Entry 4MC6 (X-ray diffraction, 1.31 A resolution); this record covers chains A and B.

== Chain A (and B) ==
Protein: Protease
Source organism: Human immunodeficiency virus 1
Notes: EC 3.4.23.16; chain B of this document is another copy of the same molecule, construct and numbering; everything in this record applies to it too
UniProt: P0C6F2 (POL_HV1LW); residues 1-99 here correspond to UniProt positions 489-587 (UniProt number = residue number + 488)
Sequence (99 residues; numbered 1 to 99; the number before each row is that of its first residue):
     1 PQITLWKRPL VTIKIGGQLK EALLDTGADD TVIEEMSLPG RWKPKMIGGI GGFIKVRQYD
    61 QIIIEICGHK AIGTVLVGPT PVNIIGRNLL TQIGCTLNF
Differences from the reference sequence: engineered mutation K7 (Gln495 in P0C6F2), I33 (Leu521 in P0C6F2), I63 (Leu551 in P0C6F2)
Residues lining bound ligands: 23K (1-tert-butyl-3-{(2S,3R)-4-[(4R)-7-fluoro-1,1-dioxido-4-(propan-2-yl)-4,5-dihydro-1,2-benzothiazepin-2(3H)-yl]-3-hydroxy-1-phenylbutan-2-yl}urea): R8, L23, D25, G27, A28, D29, D30, V32, I47, G48, G49, I50, P81, V82, I84
Swiss-Prot annotation at these positions:
  - region (Dimerization of protease): P1 to L5, G49 to K55, N88 to F99
  - active site: D25 (For protease activity)
  - site: F99 (Cleavage)

== Interface between chain A and chain B ==
Contacting residue pairs (102):
  P1(A) - L97(B)
  P1(A) - N98(B)
  P1(A) - F99(B)  hydrogen bond (backbone-backbone)
  Q2(A) - T96(B)
  Q2(A) - L97(B)
  Q2(A) - N98(B)  hydrogen bond
  I3(A) - T96(B)
  I3(A) - L97(B)  hydrogen bond (backbone-backbone)
  I3(A) - F99(B)  hydrophobic
  L5(A) - T26(B)
  L5(A) - R87(B)  hydrogen bond (backbone-side chain)
  L5(A) - L90(B)  hydrophobic
  L5(A) - T91(B)
  L5(A) - C95(B)
  W6(A) - R87(B)  hydrogen bond (backbone-side chain)
  W6(A) - T91(B)
  K7(A) - R87(B)
  R8(A) - D29(B)  salt bridge
  R8(A) - R87(B)
  P9(A) - T26(B)
  P9(A) - R87(B)
  L23(A) - G27(B)
  L24(A) - T26(B)  hydrogen bond (backbone-side chain)
  L24(A) - L97(B)  hydrophobic
  D25(A) - D25(B)
  D25(A) - T26(B)
  D25(A) - G27(B)  hydrogen bond (side chain-backbone)
  T26(A) - L5(B)
  T26(A) - P9(B)
  T26(A) - L24(B)  hydrogen bond (side chain-backbone)
  T26(A) - D25(B)
  T26(A) - T26(B)  hydrogen bond (side chain-backbone)
  T26(A) - L97(B)
  G27(A) - L23(B)
  G27(A) - D25(B)  hydrogen bond (backbone-side chain)
  D29(A) - R8(B)  salt bridge
  I47(A) - I50(B)  hydrophobic
  G49(A) - I50(B)
  G49(A) - P81(B)
  I50(A) - I47(B)  hydrophobic
  I50(A) - G49(B)
  I50(A) - I50(B)  hydrogen bond (backbone-backbone)
  I50(A) - G51(B)  hydrogen bond (backbone-backbone)
  I50(A) - G52(B)
  I50(A) - I54(B)
  I50(A) - T80(B)
  I50(A) - P81(B)
  G51(A) - I50(B)  hydrogen bond (backbone-backbone)
  G51(A) - G51(B)
  G51(A) - G52(B)
  G52(A) - I50(B)
  G52(A) - G51(B)
  I54(A) - I50(B)
  I54(A) - G51(B)
  C67(A) - F99(B)  hydrophobic
  H69(A) - F99(B)
  T80(A) - I50(B)
  P81(A) - G49(B)
  P81(A) - I50(B)
  R87(A) - L5(B)  hydrogen bond (side chain-backbone)
  R87(A) - W6(B)  hydrogen bond (side chain-backbone)
  R87(A) - K7(B)  hydrogen bond (side chain-backbone)
  R87(A) - R8(B)
  R87(A) - P9(B)
  L90(A) - L5(B)  hydrophobic
  T91(A) - L5(B)
  T91(A) - W6(B)
  Q92(A) - W6(B)
  I93(A) - F99(B)
  G94(A) - N98(B)
  G94(A) - F99(B)
  C95(A) - L5(B)
  C95(A) - L97(B)  hydrophobic
  C95(A) - N98(B)
  C95(A) - F99(B)  hydrophobic
  T96(A) - Q2(B)
  T96(A) - I3(B)
  T96(A) - T4(B)
  T96(A) - T96(B)
  T96(A) - L97(B)
  T96(A) - N98(B)  hydrogen bond (backbone-backbone)
  L97(A) - P1(B)
  L97(A) - Q2(B)
  L97(A) - I3(B)  hydrogen bond (backbone-backbone)
  L97(A) - P9(B)  hydrophobic
  L97(A) - T26(B)
  L97(A) - C95(B)  hydrophobic
  L97(A) - T96(B)
  L97(A) - L97(B)  hydrophobic
  N98(A) - P1(B)
  N98(A) - Q2(B)  hydrogen bond
  N98(A) - G94(B)
  N98(A) - C95(B)
  N98(A) - T96(B)  hydrogen bond (backbone-backbone)
  N98(A) - N98(B)  hydrogen bond
  F99(A) - P1(B)  hydrogen bond (backbone-backbone)
  F99(A) - I3(B)  hydrophobic
  F99(A) - L24(B)  hydrophobic
  F99(A) - H69(B)
  F99(A) - I93(B)
  F99(A) - G94(B)
  F99(A) - C95(B)  hydrophobic
Interface residues without a listed pair, chain A (41 interface residues in all): T4, V32, G48, F53, P79, I84
Interface residues without a listed pair, chain B (38 interface residues in all): G48, F53, C67, I84

== Overview ==
Chain A and chain B form an interface of 41 and 38 residues respectively, with 22 hydrogen bonds and 2 salt
bridges. Polar pairs include R8(A)-D29(B), Q2(A)-N98(B) and L5(A)-R87(B). Chain A binds compound 23K. Curated
annotation (UniProt) lists active-site residue D25(A) on chain A.
Chain A and chain B are both Protease (Human immunodeficiency virus 1); the structure, HIV protease in complex
with SA499, was determined by X-ray diffraction (same publication as 4MC1, 4MC2 and 4MC9).
